PDB entry 6O6P | X-ray diffraction, 3.85 A resolution | chains A and B of the 4 polymer chains in the assembly

== Chain A (and B) ==
Molecule: TetR family transcriptional regulator
From: Mycobacterium tuberculosis
Notes: chain B of this document is another copy of the same molecule, construct and numbering; everything in this record applies to it too
UniProt: O05858 (O05858_MYCTU); residue numbers follow UniProt; this construct covers 1-228
Chain sequence (248 residues; numbered -19 to 228; the number before each row is that of its first residue; numbers below 1 keep their minus sign (Met-19 is residue -19)):
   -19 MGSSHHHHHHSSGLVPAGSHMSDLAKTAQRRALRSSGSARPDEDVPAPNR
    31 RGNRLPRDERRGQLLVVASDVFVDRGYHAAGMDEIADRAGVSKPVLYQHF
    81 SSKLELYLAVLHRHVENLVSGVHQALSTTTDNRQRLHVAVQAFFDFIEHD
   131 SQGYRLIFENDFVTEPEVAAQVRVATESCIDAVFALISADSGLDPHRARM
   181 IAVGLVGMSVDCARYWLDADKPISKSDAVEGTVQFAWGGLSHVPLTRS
Disordered / not traced: -19 to 36, 225-228 (chain B: -19 to 37, 225-228)
Differences from the reference sequence: expression tag (-19 to 0)
Swiss-Prot annotation at these positions:
  - DNA-binding region: Gly61 to Phe80 (H-T-H motif)
  - mutagenesis: Leu98 (L98A: Maintains a normal dimeric structure. Has significantly lower FasR-DNA-dissociation responses to the ligand), Leu106 (L106F: Maintains a normal dimeric structure. Shows dissociation of the protein-DNA complex only at the highest acyl-CoA concentrations), Phe123 (F123A: Maintains a normal dimeric structure. Has significantly lower FasR-DNA-dissociation responses to the ligand)

== Chain A / chain B interface ==
Contacting residue pairs - 57 pairs, chain A then chain B:
  Arg55(A) - Thr144(B)
  His58(A) - His58(B)
  Ala59(A) - Thr144(B)
  Leu116(A) - Leu220(B)  hydrophobic
  Asn140(A) - Asn140(B)
  Asn140(A) - Asp141(B)
  Asp141(A) - His58(B)  salt bridge
  Asp141(A) - Asp141(B)
  Asp141(A) - Phe142(B)
  Asp141(A) - Val143(B)
  Val143(A) - Asp141(B)
  Thr144(A) - Arg55(B)
  Arg153(A) - Asp198(B)  salt bridge
  Ile167(A) - Leu220(B)  hydrophobic
  Ile167(A) - Val223(B)  hydrophobic
  Asp170(A) - Pro224(B)
  Ser171(A) - Pro224(B)
  Arg177(A) - Gly211(B)
  Arg177(A) - Gln214(B)
  Arg179(A) - Tyr195(B)
  Met180(A) - Cys192(B)
  Met180(A) - Tyr195(B)  hydrophobic
  Met180(A) - Thr212(B)
  Ile181(A) - Phe215(B)  hydrophobic
  Val183(A) - Asp191(B)
  Val183(A) - Tyr195(B)  hydrophobic
  Gly184(A) - Met188(B)
  Gly184(A) - Cys192(B)
  Leu185(A) - Leu220(B)  hydrophobic
  Gly187(A) - Asp191(B)
  Met188(A) - Gly184(B)
  Met188(A) - Met188(B)  hydrophobic
  Asp191(A) - Val183(B)
  Asp191(A) - Gly187(B)
  Cys192(A) - Met180(B)
  Cys192(A) - Gly184(B)
  Tyr195(A) - Arg179(B)
  Tyr195(A) - Val183(B)  hydrophobic
  Gly211(A) - Met180(B)
  Phe215(A) - Ile181(B)  hydrophobic
  Phe215(A) - Leu185(B)  hydrophobic
  Ala216(A) - Gly219(B)
  Ala216(A) - Leu220(B)  hydrogen bond (backbone-backbone)
  Trp217(A) - Gly218(B)
  Trp217(A) - Gly219(B)
  Trp217(A) - Ser221(B)  hydrogen bond (backbone-side chain)
  Gly218(A) - Trp217(B)
  Gly219(A) - Ala216(B)
  Gly219(A) - Trp217(B)
  Leu220(A) - Leu185(B)  hydrophobic
  Leu220(A) - Ala216(B)  hydrogen bond (backbone-backbone)
  Leu220(A) - Trp217(B)  hydrogen bond (backbone-backbone)
  Ser221(A) - Trp217(B)  hydrogen bond (side chain-backbone)
  Val223(A) - Ile167(B)  hydrophobic
  Val223(A) - Ser171(B)
  Pro224(A) - Asp170(B)
  Pro224(A) - Ser171(B)
Other interface residues (no listed pair), chain A (41 interface residues in all): Phe142, His176, Val190, Pro202, Asp207, Ala208, Thr212
Other interface residues (no listed pair), chain B (42 interface residues in all): Ala59, Leu116, His176, Arg177, Val190, Pro202, Ala208, Glu210

== Summary ==
41 residues of chain A and 42 residues of chain B are in contact; the contacts include 5 hydrogen bonds and 2
salt bridges. Polar contacts include Asp141(A)-His58(B), Arg153(A)-Asp198(B) and Trp217(A)-Ser221(B). Curated
annotation (UniProt) lists 3 mutagenesis sites on chain A.
Both chains are TetR family transcriptional regulator (Mycobacterium tuberculosis). Entry 6O6P (Structure of
the regulator FasR from Mycobacterium tuberculosis in complex with DNA) was determined by X-ray diffraction,
deposited together with 6O6N and 6O6O.
